7JV8 - chain A; structure by X-ray diffraction, 2.46 A resolution.

[Chain A]
Molecule: 5'-nucleotidase
From: Homo sapiens
Notes: EC 3.1.3.5
Reference sequence: P21589 (5NTD_HUMAN); residues 27-549 here = UniProt positions 27-549
Amino-acid sequence (529 residues; numbered 23 to 551; the number before each row is that of its first residue):
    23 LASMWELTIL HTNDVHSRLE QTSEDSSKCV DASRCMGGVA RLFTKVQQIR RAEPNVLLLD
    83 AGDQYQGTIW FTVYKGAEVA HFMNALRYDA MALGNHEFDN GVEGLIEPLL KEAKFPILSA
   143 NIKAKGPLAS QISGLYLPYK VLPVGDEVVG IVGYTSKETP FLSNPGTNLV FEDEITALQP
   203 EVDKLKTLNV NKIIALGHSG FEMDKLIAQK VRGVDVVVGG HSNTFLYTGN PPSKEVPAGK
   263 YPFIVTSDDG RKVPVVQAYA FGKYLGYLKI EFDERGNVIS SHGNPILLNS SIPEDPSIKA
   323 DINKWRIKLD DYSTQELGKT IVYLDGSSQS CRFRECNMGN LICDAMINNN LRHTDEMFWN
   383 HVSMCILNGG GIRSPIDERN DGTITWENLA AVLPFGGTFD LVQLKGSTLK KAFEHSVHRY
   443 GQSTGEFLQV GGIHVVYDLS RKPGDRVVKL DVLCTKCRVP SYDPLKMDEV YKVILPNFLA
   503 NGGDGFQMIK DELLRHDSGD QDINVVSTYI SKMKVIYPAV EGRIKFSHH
Not modelled in the structure: 23-24, 550-551
Disulfides: Cys51-Cys57, Cys353-Cys358, Cys365-Cys387, Cys476-Cys479
Sequence notes: expression tag (23-26, 550-551); engineered mutation Asp53 (Asn in P21589), Asp333 (Asn in P21589), Asp403 (Asn in P21589)
Bound ions: Zn2+ site 1: Asp36, His38, Asp85 (together with op-0105244); Zn2+ site 2: Asp85, Asn117, His220, His243 (together with op-0105244); Ca2+: Asn213, Asp237, Gly298
Small-molecule neighbours: op-0105244 (VPD; 6-chloro-N-cyclopentyl-1-{5-O-[(2R)-1-hydroxy-3-methoxy-2-phosphonopropan-2-yl]-beta-D-ribofuranosyl}-1H-pyrazolo[3,4-d]pyrimidin-4-amine): Asp36, His38, Asp85, Gln88, Asn117, His118, Asp121, Leu184, Asn186, His220, His243, Asn245, Arg354, Asn390, Gly392, Gly393, Arg395, Phe417, Ser445, Thr446, Gly447, Glu448, Pro498, Phe500, Asp506
Swiss-Prot annotation at these positions:
  - binding site (Zn(2+)): Asp36, His38, Asp85, Asn117, His220, His243
  - binding site (AMP): Arg354, Asn390, Arg395, Phe417, Phe500, Asp506
  - binding site (IMP): Arg354, Asn390, Arg395, Phe417, Phe500, Asp506
  - site (Transition state stabilizer): His118, Asp121
  - lipidation: Ser549 (GPI-anchor amidated serine)
  - glycosylation: Asn311 (N-linked (GlcNAc...) asparagine)
  - natural variant: Cys358 (C358Y: In CALJA)

[In short]
Ligands of chain A: op-0105244. The Zn2+ site 1 is built by Asp36, His38 and Asp85. The Zn2+ site 2 is built
by Asp85, Asn117, His220 and His243. Curated annotation (UniProt) lists 6 Zn2+-binding residues, 6 AMP-binding
residues and 6 IMP-binding residues.
Chain A is 5'-nucleotidase (Homo sapiens); the structure, Human CD73 (ecto 5'-nucleotidase) in complex with
compound 35, was determined by X-ray diffraction, deposited together with 7JV9.
